Entry 7PBO (electron microscopy, 2.90 A resolution); this record covers chains D and G of the 10 polymer chains in the assembly.

== Chain D ==
Name: Holliday junction ATP-dependent DNA helicase RuvB
Source organism: Streptococcus thermophilus
Notes: EC 3.6.4.12
UniProt: A0A2U2MES7 (A0A2U2MES7_STRTR); residue numbers follow UniProt; this construct covers 19-333
Sequence (315 residues; numbered 19 to 333; the number before each row is that of its first residue):
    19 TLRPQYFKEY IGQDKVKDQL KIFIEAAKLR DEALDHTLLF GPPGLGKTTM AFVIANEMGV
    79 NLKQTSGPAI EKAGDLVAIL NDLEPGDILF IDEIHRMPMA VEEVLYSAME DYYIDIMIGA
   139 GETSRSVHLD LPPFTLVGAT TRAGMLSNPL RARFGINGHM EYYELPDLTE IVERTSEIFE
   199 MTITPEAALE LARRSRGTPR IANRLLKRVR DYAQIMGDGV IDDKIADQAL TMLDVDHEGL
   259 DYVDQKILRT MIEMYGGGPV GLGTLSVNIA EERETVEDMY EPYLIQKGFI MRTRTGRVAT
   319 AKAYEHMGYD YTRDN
Disordered / not traced: 332-333
Ligand contacts: ADP (adenosine-5'-diphosphate): Thr19, Leu20, Pro22, Tyr28, Ile29, Gly62, Leu63, Gly64, Lys65, Thr66, Thr67, Tyr181, Pro217, Arg218
Reported in the primary citation:
  - binding site for ADP: Thr66

== Chain G ==
Name: Holliday junction ATP-dependent DNA helicase RuvA
Source organism: Salmonella typhimurium
Notes: EC 3.6.4.12
UniProt: A0A0M0QTS9 (A0A0M0QTS9_SALTM); residues 156-203 here = UniProt positions 156-203
Sequence (48 residues; each row starts with the number of its first residue):
   156 SEDAEQEAVA ALVALGYKPQ EASRMVSKIA RPDASSETLI RDALRAAL

== How chain D and chain G interact ==
Pairs across the interface - 10 pairs, chain D then chain G:
  Lys90(D) - Leu170(G)
  Gly92(D) - Leu170(G)  hydrogen bond (backbone-backbone)
  Asn99(D) - Arg196(G)
  Ile134(D) - Leu170(G)  hydrophobic
  Ile136(D) - Ala165(G)
  Ile136(D) - Ala166(G)
  Arg143(D) - Glu162(G)
  Leu147(D) - Glu192(G)
  Leu147(D) - Arg196(G)
  Asp148(D) - Arg196(G)  hydrogen bond (backbone-side chain)
Interface residues without a listed pair, chain D (16 interface residues in all): Ala91, Asp93, Val95, Ala96, Ile97, Asp100, Met135, His146
Interface residues without a listed pair, chain G (12 interface residues in all): Ala169, Gly171, Tyr172, Ile195, Leu199, Leu203

== Overview ==
Chain D and chain G form an interface of 16 and 12 residues respectively; the contacts include 2 hydrogen
bonds. Polar pairs include Asp148(D)-Arg196(G) and Gly92(D)-Leu170(G). Ligands of chain D: ADP. From the
paper: a binding site for ADP at Thr66(D).
Chain D is Holliday junction ATP-dependent DNA helicase RuvB (Streptococcus thermophilus) and chain G is
Holliday junction ATP-dependent DNA helicase RuvA (Salmonella typhimurium); the structure, RuvAB branch
migration motor complexed to the Holliday junction - RuvB AAA+ state s4 [t2 dataset], was determined by
electron microscopy, deposited together with 7PBL, 7PBM, 7PBN, 7PBP, 7PBQ, 7PBR and 3 further entries.
